PDB entry 6RDS | electron microscopy, 3.80 A resolution | chains Q and S of the 20 polymer chains in the assembly

Chain Q:
Molecule: epsilon: Polytomella F-ATP synthase epsilon subunit
From: Polytomella sp. Pringsheim 198.80
Sequence (74 residues; numbered 1 to 74; the number before each row is that of its first residue):
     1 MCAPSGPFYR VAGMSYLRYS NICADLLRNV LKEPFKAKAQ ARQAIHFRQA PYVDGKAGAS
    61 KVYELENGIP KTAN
Disordered / not traced: 1-2

Chain S:
Molecule: ATP synthase gamma chain, mitochondrial
From: Polytomella sp. Pringsheim 198.80
UniProt: Q4LDE7 (Q4LDE7_9CHLO); residues 1-317 here = UniProt positions 1-317
Sequence (317 residues; numbered 1 to 317; the number before each row is that of its first residue):
     1 MALRKAVLSL GLSQGVAAEA VLGSGMFNAV QHESVRYASN QAVKQRIRAI KNIGKITKAM
    61 KMVAASKMKN AQIAVEQSRG LVDPFVRLFG DFPAVNSNKS VVVAVTSDKG LCGGLNSNIT
   121 KYTRATLATT ESEGKDVVVV SIGDKGRSQL TRIESQRYQL AIADTYKVRV TFGQASLIVE
   181 ELIKHNPQSY QILFNKFRSA ISFKPTVATI LSPDLLEKQL EDVTGNSLDA YDIEASHERS
   241 DVLRDLTEFH LGVTLYNAML ENNCSEHASR MSAMENSTKS AGEMLGKLTL DYNRKRQATI
   301 TTELIEIIAG ASALMDE
Disordered / not traced: 1-38, 316-317

Interface between chain Q and chain S:
Contacting residue pairs (57; chain Q residue first):
  Ser5(Q) - His237(S)
  Ser5(Q) - Asp241(S)
  Gly6(Q) - His237(S)  hydrogen bond (backbone-side chain)
  Gly6(Q) - Asp241(S)
  Pro7(Q) - Ser236(S)
  Pro7(Q) - Asp241(S)
  Tyr9(Q) - Asp245(S)  hydrogen bond
  Arg10(Q) - Arg244(S)
  Arg10(Q) - Asp245(S)  salt bridge
  Arg10(Q) - Glu248(S)  salt bridge
  Ser15(Q) - Glu180(S)  hydrogen bond
  Ser15(Q) - Glu248(S)
  Tyr16(Q) - Asp245(S)
  Tyr16(Q) - Glu248(S)  hydrogen bond (backbone-side chain)
  Tyr16(Q) - Phe249(S)  hydrophobic
  Leu17(Q) - Val179(S)  hydrophobic
  Leu17(Q) - Ile183(S)  hydrophobic
  Leu17(Q) - Glu248(S)
  Leu17(Q) - Phe249(S)  hydrophobic
  Arg18(Q) - Leu177(S)
  Asn21(Q) - Phe172(S)
  Asn21(Q) - Gly173(S)
  Asn21(Q) - Ser176(S)
  Ala41(Q) - Arg169(S)
  Ala41(Q) - Thr171(S)
  Arg42(Q) - Thr171(S)
  Ala44(Q) - Thr171(S)  hydrogen bond (backbone-side chain)
  Ile45(Q) - Thr171(S)
  Ile45(Q) - Gly173(S)
  Ile45(Q) - Gln174(S)
  Ile45(Q) - Leu177(S)  hydrophobic
  His46(Q) - Asp164(S)
  His46(Q) - Val168(S)
  His46(Q) - Gln174(S)
  Phe47(Q) - Ile162(S)  hydrophobic
  Phe47(Q) - Ala163(S)
  Phe47(Q) - Asp164(S)
  Phe47(Q) - Gln174(S)
  Phe47(Q) - Leu177(S)  hydrophobic
  Arg48(Q) - Asp144(S)  salt bridge
  Arg48(Q) - Ile162(S)
  Arg48(Q) - Ala163(S)  hydrogen bond (backbone-backbone)
  Arg48(Q) - Asp164(S)  salt bridge
  Gln49(Q) - Ala161(S)
  Gln49(Q) - Ile162(S)
  Gln49(Q) - Glu181(S)
  Ala50(Q) - Gln159(S)
  Ala50(Q) - Leu160(S)
  Ala50(Q) - Ala161(S)  hydrogen bond (backbone-backbone)
  Pro51(Q) - Gln159(S)
  Tyr52(Q) - Tyr158(S)
  Tyr52(Q) - Gln159(S)  hydrogen bond (backbone-backbone)
  Tyr52(Q) - Ala161(S)  hydrophobic
  Gly55(Q) - Thr151(S)
  Gly55(Q) - Ser155(S)
  Lys61(Q) - Glu181(S)  salt bridge
  Ile69(Q) - Leu177(S)  hydrophobic
Interface residues without a listed pair, chain Q (27 interface residues in all): Gln43, Tyr63, Asn74
Interface residues without a listed pair, chain S (34 interface residues in all): Arg147, Thr165, Ile178, Lys184, Gly252

Overview:
27 residues of chain Q face 34 of chain S across their interface; the contacts include 8 hydrogen bonds and 5
salt bridges. Polar contacts include Arg10(Q)-Asp245(S), Arg10(Q)-Glu248(S) and Arg48(Q)-Asp144(S).
Here chain Q is epsilon: Polytomella F-ATP synthase epsilon subunit and chain S is ATP synthase gamma chain,
mitochondrial, both from Polytomella sp. Pringsheim 198.80. Entry 6RDS (Cryo-EM structure of Polytomella F-ATP
synthase, Rotary substate 1D, focussed refinement of F1 head and rotor) was determined by electron microscopy
together with 6RD4, 6RD5, 6RD6, 6RD7, 6RD8, 6RD9 and 46 further entries from the same study.
